7LFZ - chains A and C of the 3 polymer chains in the assembly; structure by X-ray diffraction, 1.90 A resolution.

Chain A:
Protein: HLA class I histocompatibility antigen, B-7 alpha chain
Source organism: Homo sapiens
UniProtKB: P01889 (1B07_HUMAN); residues 1-275 here correspond to UniProt positions 25-299 (UniProt number = residue number + 24)
Chain sequence (275 residues; row label = number of the first residue in the row):
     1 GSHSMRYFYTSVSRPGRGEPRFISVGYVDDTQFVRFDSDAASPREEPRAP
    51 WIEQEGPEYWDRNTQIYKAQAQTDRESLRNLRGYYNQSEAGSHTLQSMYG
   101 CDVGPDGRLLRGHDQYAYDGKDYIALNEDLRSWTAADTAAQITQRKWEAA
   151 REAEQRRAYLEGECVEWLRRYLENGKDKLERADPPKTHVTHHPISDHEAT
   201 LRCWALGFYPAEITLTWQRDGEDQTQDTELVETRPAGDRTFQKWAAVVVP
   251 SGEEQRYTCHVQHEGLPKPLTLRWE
Cystine bridges: Cys101-Cys164, Cys203-Cys259
Curated features (UniProtKB/Swiss-Prot):
  - region: Glu275 (Connecting peptide)
  - motif: Ser77 to Gly83 (Bw6 motif)
  - binding site (a peptide antigen): Asn63, Tyr84, Thr143, Lys146, Glu152, Tyr159, Tyr171
  - glycosylation: Asn86 (N-linked (GlcNAc...) asparagine)

Chain C:
Protein: ORF1ab
UniProtKB: P0DTD1 (R1AB_SARS2); residues 1-9 here correspond to UniProt positions 5916-5924 (UniProt number = residue number + 5915)
Chain sequence (9 residues; numbered 1 to 9; the number before each row is that of its first residue):
     1 IPRRNVATL

Chain A / chain C interface:
Pairs across the interface (46):
  Met5(A) with Ile1(C)
  Tyr7(A) with Ile1(C), hydrogen bond (side chain-backbone); Pro2(C)
  Tyr9(A) with Pro2(C)
  Tyr59(A) with Ile1(C), hydrophobic
  Arg62(A) with Ile1(C); Pro2(C), hydrogen bond (side chain-backbone); Arg4(C)
  Asn63(A) with Ile1(C); Pro2(C)
  Ile66(A) with Pro2(C); Arg3(C)
  Tyr67(A) with Pro2(C)
  Gln70(A) with Asn5(C)
  Thr73(A) with Val6(C); Ala7(C); Thr8(C)
  Glu76(A) with Thr8(C)
  Ser77(A) with Thr8(C); Leu9(C), hydrogen bond (side chain-backbone)
  Asn80(A) with Thr8(C); Leu9(C), hydrogen bond (side chain-backbone)
  Tyr84(A) with Leu9(C), hydrogen bond (side chain-backbone)
  Leu95(A) with Leu9(C), hydrophobic
  Tyr99(A) with Pro2(C); Arg3(C), hydrogen bond (side chain-backbone)
  Asp114(A) with Arg3(C), salt bridge
  Tyr116(A) with Arg3(C), hydrogen bond; Asn5(C); Leu9(C), hydrophobic
  Tyr123(A) with Leu9(C), hydrophobic
  Thr143(A) with Leu9(C), hydrogen bond (side chain-backbone)
  Lys146(A) with Thr8(C), hydrogen bond; Leu9(C), hydrogen bond (side chain-backbone)
  Trp147(A) with Ala7(C); Thr8(C), hydrogen bond (side chain-backbone); Leu9(C), hydrophobic
  Glu152(A) with Ala7(C)
  Arg156(A) with Arg3(C); Asn5(C); Ala7(C)
  Tyr159(A) with Ile1(C), hydrogen bond (side chain-backbone); Pro2(C); Arg3(C)
  Trp167(A) with Ile1(C)
  Tyr171(A) with Ile1(C), hydrogen bond (side chain-backbone)
Interface residues without a listed pair, chain A (30 interface residues in all): Glu45, Leu81, Glu163

In short:
The interface between chain A and chain C involves 30 residues on one side and 9 on the other; the contacts
include 13 hydrogen bonds and 1 salt bridge. Polar pairs include Asp114(A)-Arg3(C), Tyr7(A)-Ile1(C) and
Arg62(A)-Pro2(C). UniProt lists 7 peptide antigen-binding residues on chain A.
Chain A is HLA class I histocompatibility antigen, B-7 alpha chain (Homo sapiens) and chain C is ORF1ab; the
structure, Human leukocyte antigen B*07:02 in complex with SARS-CoV2 epitope IPRRNVATL, was determined by
X-ray diffraction.
